PDB entry 8QZ7 | electron microscopy, 3.00 A resolution | chains A and C of the 4 polymer chains in the assembly

[Chain A (and C)]
Molecule: Isoform 2 of Ceramide synthase 6
From: Homo sapiens
Notes: EC 2.3.1.291; chain C of this document is another copy of the same molecule, construct and numbering; everything in this record applies to it too
UniProt: Q6ZMG9 (CERS6_HUMAN), isoform Q6ZMG9-2; residue numbers follow UniProt; this construct covers 1-350
Amino-acid sequence (357 residues; each row starts with the number of its first residue):
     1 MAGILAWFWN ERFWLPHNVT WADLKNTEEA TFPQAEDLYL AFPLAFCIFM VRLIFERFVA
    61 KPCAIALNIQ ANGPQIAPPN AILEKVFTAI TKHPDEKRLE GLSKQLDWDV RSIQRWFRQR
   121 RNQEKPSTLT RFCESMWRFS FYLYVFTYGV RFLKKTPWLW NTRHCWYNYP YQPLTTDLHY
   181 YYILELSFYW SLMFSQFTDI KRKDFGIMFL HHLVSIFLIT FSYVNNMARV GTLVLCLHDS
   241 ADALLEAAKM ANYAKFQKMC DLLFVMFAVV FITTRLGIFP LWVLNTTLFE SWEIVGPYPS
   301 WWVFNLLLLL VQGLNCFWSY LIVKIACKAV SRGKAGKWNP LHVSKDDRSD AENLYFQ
Not modelled in the structure: 1, 335-357
Construct notes: expression tag (351-357)
Glycans and other covalent adducts: N-acetylglucosamine (NAG) linked to N18
Small-molecule neighbours:
  - 1,2-diacyl-sn-glycero-3-phosphocholine (PC1): L5, F8, W9, W21, Q34, A35, E36, L38, Y39, W190, L213, V214, I216, F217, T220, F221, L307
  - XBX ((2R)-2-[2-[(5R,6R,7S,9S,11R,16R,18S,19S)-6-[(3R)-3-carboxy-5-oxidanyl-5-oxidanylidene-pentanoyl]oxy-19-(hexadecanoylamino)-5,9-dimethyl-11,16,18-tris(oxidanyl)icosan-7-yl]oxy-2-oxidanylidene-ethyl]butanedioic acid): R131, W166, Y182, Y189, M208, H211, H212, S215, L218, I219, S222, M227, V230, G231, V234, L235, H238, D242, L245, K249, N252, Y253, C260, F264, F267, F271, R275, T287, S291, Y298, W301, F304, N305, L308, W318, L321, I322, I325, K328
Reported in the primary citation:
  - binding site for XBX: R131, Y189, H211, D242, W318, K328
  - mutagenesis - N315A, N315D, N315H, W318F: unchanged catalytic activity
  - binding site for XBX: K249, Y253 (from molecular simulation)
  - post-translational modification sites: N18
  - catalytic residues: H212 (proposed by the authors, not directly observed)
  - mutagenesis - H212A: abolished catalytic activity
  - mutagenesis - H238A, R275K: decreased catalytic activity

[How chain A and chain C interact]
Pairs across the interface (20):
  Y39(A) with Y39(C), hydrophobic; L40(C)
  L40(A) with Y39(C)
  F42(A) with F42(C), hydrophobic; P43(C), hydrophobic
  P43(A) with F42(C), hydrophobic
  F46(A) with F194(C), hydrophobic
  F49(A) with T198(C)
  M50(A) with F197(C), hydrophobic
  L53(A) with K201(C)
  R57(A) with K201(C)
  F194(A) with F46(C), hydrophobic
  F197(A) with M50(C), hydrophobic
  T198(A) with F49(C); T198(C); D199(C), hydrogen bond (side chain-backbone)
  D199(A) with T198(C), hydrogen bond (backbone-side chain); D199(C)
  K201(A) with L53(C); R57(C)

[Summary]
The chain A/chain C interface involves 14 residues from each chain, with 2 hydrogen bonds. The hydrogen-bonded
pair is T198(A)-D199(C). Ligands of chain A: compound XBX and 1,2-diacyl-sn-glycero-3-phosphocholine.
N-acetylglucosamine is covalently linked to N18(A). The paper reports the catalytic residue H212(A); H238A and
R275K of chain A reduce catalytic activity; 7 substitutions were tested in all.
Chain A and chain C are both Isoform 2 of Ceramide synthase 6 (Homo sapiens); the structure, Structure of
human ceramide synthase 6 (CerS6) in complex with N-palmitoyl fumonisin B1, was determined by electron
microscopy (same publication as 8QZ6 and 9EOT).
